PDB entry 5MS0 | electron microscopy, 9.80 A resolution (very low resolution: no residue pairs are listed; an interface is given only as per-side residue counts) | chains A and C of the 14 polymer chains in the assembly

== Chain A ==
Name: DNA-directed RNA polymerase subunit alpha
Organism: Escherichia coli
Notes: EC 2.7.7.6
UniProtKB: P0A7Z4 (RPOA_ECOLI); numbering as in UniProt (aligned over 1-329)
Sequence (329 residues; numbered 1 to 329; the number before each row is that of its first residue):
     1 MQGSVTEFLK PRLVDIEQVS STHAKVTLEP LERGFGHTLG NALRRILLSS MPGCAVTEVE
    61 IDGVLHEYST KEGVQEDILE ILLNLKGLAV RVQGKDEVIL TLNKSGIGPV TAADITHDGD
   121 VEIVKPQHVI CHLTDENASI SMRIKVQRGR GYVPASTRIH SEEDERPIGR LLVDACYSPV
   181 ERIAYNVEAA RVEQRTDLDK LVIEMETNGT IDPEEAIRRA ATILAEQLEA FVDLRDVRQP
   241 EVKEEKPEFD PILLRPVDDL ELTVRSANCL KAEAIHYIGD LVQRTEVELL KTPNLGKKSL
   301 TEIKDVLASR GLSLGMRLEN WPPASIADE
Disordered / not traced: 236-329
UniProt features mapped onto this chain:
  - region: Glu162 to Glu165 (Required for interaction with Crp at class II promoters)
  - modified residue: Arg265 (ADP-ribosylarginine), Lys297 (N6-acetyllysine), Lys298 (N6-acetyllysine)
  - mutagenesis: Arg45 (R45C: In rpoA112; temperature-sensitive, blocks RNA polymerase assembly), Glu162 to Glu165 (5-fold decrease in CRP-class II promoter-dependent transcription), Glu165 (E165K: 5-fold decrease in CRP-class II promoter-dependent transcription), Arg191 (R191C: In rpoA101; temperature-sensitive)

== Chain C ==
Name: DNA-directed RNA polymerase subunit beta
Organism: Escherichia coli K-12
Notes: EC 2.7.7.6
UniProtKB: P0A8V2 (RPOB_ECOLI); numbering as in UniProt (aligned over 1-1342)
Sequence (1342 residues; each row starts with the number of its first residue):
     1 MVYSYTEKKR IRKDFGKRPQ VLDVPYLLSI QLDSFQKFIE QDPEGQYGLE AAFRSVFPIQ
    61 SYSGNSELQY VSYRLGEPVF DVQECQIRGV TYSAPLRVKL RLVIYEREAP EGTVKDIKEQ
   121 EVYMGEIPLM TDNGTFVING TERVIVSQLH RSPGVFFDSD KGKTHSSGKV LYNARIIPYR
   181 GSWLDFEFDP KDNLFVRIDR RRKLPATIIL RALNYTTEQI LDLFFEKVIF EIRDNKLQME
   241 LVPERLRGET ASFDIEANGK VYVEKGRRIT ARHIRQLEKD DVKLIEVPVE YIAGKVVAKD
   301 YIDESTGELI CAANMELSLD LLAKLSQSGH KRIETLFTND LDHGPYISET LRVDPTNDRL
   361 SALVEIYRMM RPGEPPTREA AESLFENLFF SEDRYDLSAV GRMKFNRSLL REEIEGSGIL
   421 SKDDIIDVMK KLIDIRNGKG EVDDIDHLGN RRIRSVGEMA ENQFRVGLVR VERAVKERLS
   481 LGDLDTLMPQ DMINAKPISA AVKEFFGSSQ LSQFMVQNNP LSEITHKRRI SALGPGGLTR
   541 ERAGFEVRDV HPTHYGRVCP IETPEGPNIG LINSLSVYAQ TNEYGFLETP YRKVTDGVVT
   601 DEIHYLSAIE EGNYVIAQAN SNLDEEGHFV EDLVTCRSKG ESSLFSRDQV DYMDVSTQQV
   661 VSVGASLIPF LEHDDANRAL MGANMQRQAV PTLRADKPLV GTGMERAVAV DSGVTAVAKR
   721 GGVVQYVDAS RIVIKVNEDE MYPGEAGIDI YNLTKYTRSN QNTCINQMPC VSLGEPVERG
   781 DVLADGPSTD LGELALGQNM RVAFMPWNGY NFEDSILVSE RVVQEDRFTT IHIQELACVS
   841 RDTKLGPEEI TADIPNVGEA ALSKLDESGI VYIGAEVTGG DILVGKVTPK GETQLTPEEK
   901 LLRAIFGEKA SDVKDSSLRV PNGVSGTVID VQVFTRDGVE KDKRALEIEE MQLKQAKKDL
   961 SEELQILEAG LFSRIRAVLV AGGVEAEKLD KLPRDRWLEL GLTDEEKQNQ LEQLAEQYDE
  1021 LKHEFEKKLE AKRRKITQGD DLAPGVLKIV KVYLAVKRRI QPGDKMAGRH GNKGVISKIN
  1081 PIEDMPYDEN GTPVDIVLNP LGVPSRMNIG QILETHLGMA AKGIGDKINA MLKQQQEVAK
  1141 LREFIQRAYD LGADVRQKVD LSTFSDEEVM RLAENLRKGM PIATPVFDGA KEAEIKELLK
  1201 LGDLPTSGQI RLYDGRTGEQ FERPVTVGYM YMLKLNHLVD DKMHARSTGS YSLVTQQPLG
  1261 GKAQFGGQRF GEMEVWALEA YGAAYTLQEM LTVKSDDVNG RTKMYKNIVD GNHQMEPGMP
  1321 ESFNVLLKEI RSLGINIELE DE
Disordered / not traced: 1-7, 248, 314-315, 1059-1099
Construct notes: conflict Val516 (Asp in P0A8V2)
UniProt features mapped onto this chain:
  - modified residue (N6-acetyllysine): Lys1022, Lys1200
  - mutagenesis: Ile561 (I561S: Resistant to antibiotics salinamide A and B), Ile569 (I569S: Resistant to antibiotics salinamide A and B), Ala665 (A665E: Resistant to antibiotics salinamide A and B), Asp675 (D675A/G: Resistant to antibiotics salinamide A and B), Asn677 (N677H/K: Resistant to antibiotics salinamide A and B), Leu680 (L680M: Resistant to antibiotics salinamide A and B), Glu813 (E813K: Disrupts the enzyme's active center)

== Chain A / chain C interface ==
At this resolution (10 A) residue pairs are not listed: 8 residues of chain A and 8 of chain C lie at the interface.

== Summary ==
Chain A and chain C each contribute 8 residues to their interface. UniProt lists 6 mutagenesis sites on chain
A; 7 mutagenesis sites on chain C.
Chain A is DNA-directed RNA polymerase subunit alpha (Escherichia coli) and chain C is DNA-directed RNA
polymerase subunit beta (Escherichia coli K-12); the structure, pseudo-atomic model of the RNA polymerase
lambda-based antitermination complex solved by cryo-EM, was determined by electron microscopy (same
publication as 5LM7 and 5LM9).
